Entry 6BJS (electron microscopy, 5.50 A resolution (low resolution: residue-level contacts below are approximate; hydrogen-bond / salt-bridge calls are withheld)); this record covers chains A and I of the 8 polymer chains in the assembly.

Chain A:
Molecule: 32-nt DNA strand
Sequence (32 nucleotides; row label = number of the first residue in the row):
     1 GCGTCCTATC GATCTTCGGA AGAGATTCAG AG
Not modelled in the structure: 1, 8-15

Chain I:
Molecule: DNA-directed RNA polymerase subunit beta
From: Escherichia coli (strain K12)
Notes: EC 2.7.7.6
UniProt: P0A8V2 (RPOB_ECOLI); residues 1-1342 here = UniProt positions 1-1342
Chain sequence (1342 residues; numbered 1 to 1342; the number before each row is that of its first residue):
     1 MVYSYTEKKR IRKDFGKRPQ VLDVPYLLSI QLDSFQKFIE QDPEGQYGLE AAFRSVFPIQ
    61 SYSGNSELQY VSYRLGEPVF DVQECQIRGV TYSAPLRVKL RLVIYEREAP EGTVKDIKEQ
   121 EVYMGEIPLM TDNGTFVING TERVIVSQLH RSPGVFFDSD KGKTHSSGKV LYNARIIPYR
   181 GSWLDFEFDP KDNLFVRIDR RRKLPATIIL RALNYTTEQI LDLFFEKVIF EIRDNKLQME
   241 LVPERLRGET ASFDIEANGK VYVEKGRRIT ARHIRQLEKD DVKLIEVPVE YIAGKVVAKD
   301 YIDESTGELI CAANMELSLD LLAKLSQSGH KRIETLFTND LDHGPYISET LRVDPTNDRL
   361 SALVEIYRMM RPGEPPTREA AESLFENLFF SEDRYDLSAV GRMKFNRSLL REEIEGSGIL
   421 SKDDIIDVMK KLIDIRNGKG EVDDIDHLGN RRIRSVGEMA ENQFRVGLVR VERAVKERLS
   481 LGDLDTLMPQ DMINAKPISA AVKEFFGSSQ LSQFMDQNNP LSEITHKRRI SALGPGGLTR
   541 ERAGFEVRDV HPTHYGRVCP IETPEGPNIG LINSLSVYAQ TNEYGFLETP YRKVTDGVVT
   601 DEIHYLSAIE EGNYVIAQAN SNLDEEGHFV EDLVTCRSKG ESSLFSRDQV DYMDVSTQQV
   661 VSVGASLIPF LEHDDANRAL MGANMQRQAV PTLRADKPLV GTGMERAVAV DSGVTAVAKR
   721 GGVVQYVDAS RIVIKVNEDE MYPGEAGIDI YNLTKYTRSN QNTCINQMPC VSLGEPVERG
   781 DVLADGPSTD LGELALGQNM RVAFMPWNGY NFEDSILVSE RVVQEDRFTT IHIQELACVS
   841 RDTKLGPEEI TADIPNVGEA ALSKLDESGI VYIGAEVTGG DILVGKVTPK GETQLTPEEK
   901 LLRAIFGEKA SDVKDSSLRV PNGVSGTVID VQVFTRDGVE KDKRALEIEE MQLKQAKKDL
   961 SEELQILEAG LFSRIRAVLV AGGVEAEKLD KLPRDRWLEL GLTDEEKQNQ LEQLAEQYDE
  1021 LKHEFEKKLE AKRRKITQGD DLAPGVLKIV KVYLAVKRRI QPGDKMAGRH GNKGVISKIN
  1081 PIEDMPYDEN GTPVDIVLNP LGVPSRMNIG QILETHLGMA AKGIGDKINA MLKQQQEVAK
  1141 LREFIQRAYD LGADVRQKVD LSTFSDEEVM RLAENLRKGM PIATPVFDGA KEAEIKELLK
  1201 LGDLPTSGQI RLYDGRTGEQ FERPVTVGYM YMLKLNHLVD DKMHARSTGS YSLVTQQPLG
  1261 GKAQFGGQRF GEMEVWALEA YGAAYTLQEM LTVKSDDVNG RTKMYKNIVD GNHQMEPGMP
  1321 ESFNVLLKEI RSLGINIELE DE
Not modelled in the structure: 1, 891-914, 1342
Swiss-Prot annotation at these positions:
  - modified residue (N6-acetyllysine): Lys-1022, Lys-1200
  - mutagenesis: Ile-561 (I561S: Resistant to antibiotics salinamide A and B), Ile-569 (I569S: Resistant to antibiotics salinamide A and B), Ala-665 (A665E: Resistant to antibiotics salinamide A and B), Asp-675 (D675A/G: Resistant to antibiotics salinamide A and B), Asn-677 (N677H/K: Resistant to antibiotics salinamide A and B), Leu-680 (L680M: Resistant to antibiotics salinamide A and B), Glu-813 (E813K: Disrupts the enzyme's active center)

Chain A / chain I interface:
Pairs across the interface (8):
  DT16(A) / Trp-183(I)
  DT16(A) / Asp-199(I)
  DT16(A) / Arg-200(I)
  DC17(A) / Arg-151(I)
  DC17(A) / Arg-200(I)
  DC17(A) / Arg-542(I)
  DG18(A) / Arg-542(I)
  DA20(A) / Lys-163(I)
Interface residues without a listed pair, chain A (5 interface residues in all): DG19
Interface residues without a listed pair, chain I (7 interface residues in all): Glu-541

In short:
5 residues of chain A and 7 residues of chain I are in contact. Curated annotation (UniProt) lists 7
mutagenesis sites on chain I.
Chain A is a 32-nt DNA strand and chain I is DNA-directed RNA polymerase subunit beta (Escherichia coli
(strain K12)); the structure, CryoEM structure of E.coli his pause elongation complex without pause hairpin,
was determined by electron microscopy together with 6ASX from the same study.
